PDB entry 6ARJ | X-ray diffraction, 1.92 A resolution | chains A and B

== Chain A (and B) ==
Molecule: Histone-arginine methyltransferase CARM1
Organism: Homo sapiens
Notes: EC 2.1.1.319; fragment: Catalytic domain; chain B of this document is another copy of the same molecule, construct and numbering; everything in this record applies to it too
UniProtKB: Q86X55 (CARM1_HUMAN); numbering as in UniProt (aligned over 134-479)
Sequence (349 residues; each row starts with the number of its first residue):
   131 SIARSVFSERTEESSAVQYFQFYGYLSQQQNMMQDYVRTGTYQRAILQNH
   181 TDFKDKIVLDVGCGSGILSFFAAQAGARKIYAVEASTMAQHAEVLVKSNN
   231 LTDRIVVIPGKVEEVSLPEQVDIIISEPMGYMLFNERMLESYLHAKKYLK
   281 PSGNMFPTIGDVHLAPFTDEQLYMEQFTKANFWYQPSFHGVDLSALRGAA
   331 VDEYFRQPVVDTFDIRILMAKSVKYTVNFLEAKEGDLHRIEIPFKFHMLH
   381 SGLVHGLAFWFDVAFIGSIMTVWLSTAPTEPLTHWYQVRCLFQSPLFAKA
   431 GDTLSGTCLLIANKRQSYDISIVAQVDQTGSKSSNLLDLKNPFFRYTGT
Disordered / not traced: 131-133, 478-479
Differences from the reference sequence: expression tag (131-133)
Small-molecule neighbours:
  - BW4 (methyl 2-[2-{2-chloro-5-[(2R)-2-hydroxy-3-(methylamino)propoxy]phenyl}-6-(3,5-dimethyl-1,2-oxazol-4-yl)-5-methylpyrimidin-4-yl]-2,7-diazaspiro[3.5]nonane-7-carboxylate): Tyr-149, Phe-152, Tyr-153, Met-162, Glu-257, Pro-258, Met-259, Gly-260, Tyr-261, Asn-265, Glu-266, Met-268, Val-340, His-414, Trp-415, Lys-470, Pro-472, Phe-474, Tyr-476, Thr-477
  - S-adenosylhomocysteine (SAH): Phe-137, Tyr-149, Phe-150, Tyr-153, Gln-159, Met-162, Arg-168, Asp-190, Gly-192, Cys-193, Gly-194, Ile-197, Leu-198, Val-213, Glu-214, Ala-215, Ser-216, Gly-240, Lys-241, Val-242, Glu-243, Glu-257, Met-268, Ser-271
UniProt features mapped onto this chain:
  - region: Arg-346 to Leu-379 (Required for nuclear translocation)
  - binding site (S-adenosyl-L-methionine): Gln-159, Arg-168, Gly-192, Glu-214, Glu-243, Ser-271
  - modified residue: Ser-216 (Phosphoserine)
  - cross-link: Lys-227 (Glycyl lysine isopeptide (Lys-Gly) (interchain with G-Cter in ubiquitin))
  - mutagenesis: Arg-168 (R168A: Loss of protein methyltransferase activity without affecting ability to regulate replication fork progression), Lys-227 (K227A: Loss of FBXO9-mediated ubiquitination and subsequent proteasomal degradation)
What the authors report for this chain:
  - binding site for BW4: Phe-152, Tyr-261, Glu-266, Lys-470, Phe-474

== How chain A and chain B interact ==
Contacting residue pairs - 75 pairs, chain A then chain B:
  Ser-144(A) / Ser-144(B)  hydrogen bond (side chain-backbone)
  Ser-144(A) / Val-147(B)
  Gln-148(A) / Gln-148(B)
  Tyr-155(A) / Glu-333(B)
  Tyr-155(A) / Asn-471(B)
  Leu-156(A) / Trp-313(B)
  Leu-156(A) / Ala-329(B)
  Leu-156(A) / Ala-330(B)
  Leu-156(A) / Glu-333(B)  hydrogen bond (backbone-side chain)
  Ser-157(A) / Glu-333(B)  hydrogen bond (backbone-side chain)
  Ser-157(A) / Tyr-334(B)
  Gln-160(A) / Lys-309(B)
  Gln-160(A) / Phe-312(B)
  Gln-160(A) / Trp-313(B)
  Gln-160(A) / Tyr-334(B)
  Met-163(A) / Trp-313(B)  hydrophobic
  Met-163(A) / Phe-318(B)
  Met-163(A) / Leu-323(B)  hydrophobic
  Gln-164(A) / Phe-312(B)
  Tyr-166(A) / His-319(B)
  Thr-169(A) / His-319(B)
  Gly-170(A) / His-319(B)
  Gln-173(A) / His-319(B)  hydrogen bond (side chain-backbone)
  Ile-197(A) / Val-321(B)  hydrophobic
  Phe-200(A) / Val-321(B)  hydrophobic
  Phe-201(A) / His-319(B)
  Gln-204(A) / His-319(B)  hydrogen bond (side chain-backbone)
  Gln-204(A) / Gly-320(B)
  His-221(A) / Leu-326(B)
  His-221(A) / Ala-329(B)
  Val-224(A) / Ala-325(B)  hydrophobic
  Val-224(A) / Leu-326(B)  hydrophobic
  Leu-225(A) / Asp-322(B)
  Leu-225(A) / Leu-323(B)  hydrophobic
  Leu-225(A) / Leu-326(B)  hydrophobic
  Ser-228(A) / Ala-325(B)
  Asn-229(A) / Val-321(B)
  Asn-229(A) / Asp-322(B)  hydrogen bond (side chain-backbone)
  Lys-309(A) / Gln-160(B)  hydrogen bond (backbone-side chain)
  Phe-312(A) / Gln-160(B)
  Phe-312(A) / Met-163(B)  hydrophobic
  Phe-312(A) / Gln-164(B)
  Trp-313(A) / Leu-156(B)
  Trp-313(A) / Gln-160(B)  hydrogen bond
  Trp-313(A) / Met-163(B)  hydrophobic
  Phe-318(A) / Met-163(B)
  Phe-318(A) / Ile-197(B)  hydrophobic
  His-319(A) / Tyr-166(B)
  His-319(A) / Thr-169(B)
  His-319(A) / Gly-170(B)
  His-319(A) / Gln-173(B)  hydrogen bond
  His-319(A) / Phe-201(B)
  His-319(A) / Gln-204(B)  hydrogen bond (backbone-side chain)
  Gly-320(A) / Gln-204(B)
  Val-321(A) / Ile-197(B)  hydrophobic
  Val-321(A) / Phe-200(B)  hydrophobic
  Val-321(A) / Gln-204(B)
  Val-321(A) / Asn-229(B)
  Asp-322(A) / Leu-225(B)
  Asp-322(A) / Asn-229(B)  hydrogen bond (backbone-side chain)
  Leu-323(A) / Met-163(B)  hydrophobic
  Leu-323(A) / Leu-225(B)
  Ala-325(A) / Val-224(B)  hydrophobic
  Ala-325(A) / Ser-228(B)
  Leu-326(A) / His-221(B)
  Leu-326(A) / Val-224(B)  hydrophobic
  Leu-326(A) / Leu-225(B)  hydrophobic
  Ala-329(A) / Leu-156(B)
  Ala-330(A) / Leu-156(B)
  Glu-333(A) / Tyr-155(B)
  Glu-333(A) / Leu-156(B)  hydrogen bond (side chain-backbone)
  Glu-333(A) / Ser-157(B)  hydrogen bond (side chain-backbone)
  Tyr-334(A) / Ser-157(B)
  Tyr-334(A) / Gln-160(B)  hydrogen bond
  Asn-471(A) / Tyr-155(B)  hydrogen bond
Interface residues without a listed pair, chain A (42 interface residues in all): Val-147, Gly-154, Gln-159, Arg-445, Asp-468
Interface residues without a listed pair, chain B (43 interface residues in all): Gln-151, Gly-154, Gln-159, Ser-195, Gln-337

== Summary ==
42 residues of chain A face 43 of chain B across their interface, with 15 hydrogen bonds. Polar contacts
include Ser-144(A)/Ser-144(B), Leu-156(A)/Glu-333(B) and Ser-157(A)/Glu-333(B). Ligands of chain A:
S-adenosylhomocysteine and compound BW4. From the paper: a binding site for BW4 at Phe-152(A), Tyr-261(A) and
Glu-266(A) among others.
Both chains are Histone-arginine methyltransferase CARM1 (Homo sapiens). Entry 6ARJ (Crystal structure of
CARM1 with EPZ022302 and SAH) was determined by X-ray diffraction together with 6ARV from the same study.
